8FIY - chains A and C of the 7 polymer chains in the assembly; structure by electron microscopy, 7.30 A resolution (low resolution: residue-level contacts below are approximate; hydrogen-bond / salt-bridge calls are withheld).

[Chain A]
Molecule: DNA-directed RNA polymerase subunit alpha
From: Escherichia coli K-12
Notes: EC 2.7.7.6
Reference sequence: P0A7Z4 (RPOA_ECOLI); numbering as in UniProt (aligned over 1-329)
Amino-acid sequence (329 residues; row label = number of the first residue in the row):
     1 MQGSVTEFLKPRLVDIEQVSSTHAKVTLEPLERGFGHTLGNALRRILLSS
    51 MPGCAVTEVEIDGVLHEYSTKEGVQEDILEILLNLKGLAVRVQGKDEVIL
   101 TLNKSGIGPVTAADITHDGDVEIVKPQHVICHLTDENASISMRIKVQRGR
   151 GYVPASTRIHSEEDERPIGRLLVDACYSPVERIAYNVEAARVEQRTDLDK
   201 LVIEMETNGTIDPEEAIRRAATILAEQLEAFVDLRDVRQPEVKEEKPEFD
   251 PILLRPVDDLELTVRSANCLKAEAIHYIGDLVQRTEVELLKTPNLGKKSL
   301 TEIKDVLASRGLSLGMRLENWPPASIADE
Disordered / not traced: 1-6, 235-329
Swiss-Prot annotation at these positions:
  - region: Glu-162 to Glu-165 (Required for interaction with Crp at class II promoters)
  - modified residue: Arg-265 (ADP-ribosylarginine), Lys-297 (N6-acetyllysine), Lys-298 (N6-acetyllysine)
  - mutagenesis: Arg-45 (R45C: In rpoA112; temperature-sensitive, blocks RNA polymerase assembly), Glu-162 to Glu-165 (5-fold decrease in CRP-class II promoter-dependent transcription), Glu-165 (E165K: 5-fold decrease in CRP-class II promoter-dependent transcription), Arg-191 (R191C: In rpoA101; temperature-sensitive)

[Chain C]
Molecule: DNA-directed RNA polymerase subunit beta
From: Escherichia coli K-12
Notes: EC 2.7.7.6
Reference sequence: P0A8V2 (RPOB_ECOLI); numbering as in UniProt (aligned over 1-1342)
Amino-acid sequence (1342 residues; numbered 1 to 1342; the number before each row is that of its first residue):
     1 MVYSYTEKKRIRKDFGKRPQVLDVPYLLSIQLDSFQKFIEQDPEGQYGLE
    51 AAFRSVFPIQSYSGNSELQYVSYRLGEPVFDVQECQIRGVTYSAPLRVKL
   101 RLVIYEREAPEGTVKDIKEQEVYMGEIPLMTDNGTFVINGTERVIVSQLH
   151 RSPGVFFDSDKGKTHSSGKVLYNARIIPYRGSWLDFEFDPKDNLFVRIDR
   201 RRKLPATIILRALNYTTEQILDLFFEKVIFEIRDNKLQMELVPERLRGET
   251 ASFDIEANGKVYVEKGRRITARHIRQLEKDDVKLIEVPVEYIAGKVVAKD
   301 YIDESTGELICAANMELSLDLLAKLSQSGHKRIETLFTNDLDHGPYISET
   351 LRVDPTNDRLSALVEIYRMMRPGEPPTREAAESLFENLFFSEDRYDLSAV
   401 GRMKFNRSLLREEIEGSGILSKDDIIDVMKKLIDIRNGKGEVDDIDHLGN
   451 RRIRSVGEMAENQFRVGLVRVERAVKERLSLGDLDTLMPQDMINAKPISA
   501 AVKEFFGSSQLSQFMDQNNPLSEITHKRRISALGPGGLTRERAGFEVRDV
   551 HPTHYGRVCPIETPEGPNIGLINSLSVYAQTNEYGFLETPYRKVTDGVVT
   601 DEIHYLSAIEEGNYVIAQANSNLDEEGHFVEDLVTCRSKGESSLFSRDQV
   651 DYMDVSTQQVVSVGASLIPFLEHDDANRALMGANMQRQAVPTLRADKPLV
   701 GTGMERAVAVDSGVTAVAKRGGVVQYVDASRIVIKVNEDEMYPGEAGIDI
   751 YNLTKYTRSNQNTCINQMPCVSLGEPVERGDVLADGPSTDLGELALGQNM
   801 RVAFMPWNGYNFEDSILVSERVVQEDRFTTIHIQELACVSRDTKLGPEEI
   851 TADIPNVGEAALSKLDESGIVYIGAEVTGGDILVGKVTPKGETQLTPEEK
   901 LLRAIFGEKASDVKDSSLRVPNGVSGTVIDVQVFTRDGVEKDKRALEIEE
   951 MQLKQAKKDLSEELQILEAGLFSRIRAVLVAGGVEAEKLDKLPRDRWLEL
  1001 GLTDEEKQNQLEQLAEQYDELKHEFEKKLEAKRRKITQGDDLAPGVLKIV
  1051 KVYLAVKRRIQPGDKMAGRHGNKGVISKINPIEDMPYDENGTPVDIVLNP
  1101 LGVPSRMNIGQILETHLGMAAKGIGDKINAMLKQQQEVAKLREFIQRAYD
  1151 LGADVRQKVDLSTFSDEEVMRLAENLRKGMPIATPVFDGAKEAEIKELLK
  1201 LGDLPTSGQIRLYDGRTGEQFERPVTVGYMYMLKLNHLVDDKMHARSTGS
  1251 YSLVTQQPLGGKAQFGGQRFGEMEVWALEAYGAAYTLQEMLTVKSDDVNG
  1301 RTKMYKNIVDGNHQMEPGMPESFNVLLKEIRSLGINIELEDE
Disordered / not traced: 1, 891-912
Swiss-Prot annotation at these positions:
  - modified residue (N6-acetyllysine): Lys-1022, Lys-1200
  - mutagenesis: Ile-561 (I561S: Resistant to antibiotics salinamide A and B), Ile-569 (I569S: Resistant to antibiotics salinamide A and B), Ala-665 (A665E: Resistant to antibiotics salinamide A and B), Asp-675 (D675A/G: Resistant to antibiotics salinamide A and B), Asn-677 (N677H/K: Resistant to antibiotics salinamide A and B), Leu-680 (L680M: Resistant to antibiotics salinamide A and B), Glu-813 (E813K: Disrupts the enzyme's active center)

[How chain A and chain C interact]
Pairs across the interface (42):
  His-37(A) with Tyr-1213(C); Gly-1218(C)
  Asn-41(A) with Thr-1217(C)
  Arg-44(A) with Glu-1083(C)
  Arg-45(A) with Glu-1083(C); Gly-1215(C); Arg-1216(C)
  Leu-48(A) with Glu-1083(C); Tyr-1087(C)
  Leu-65(A) with Ile-873(C); Gly-874(C)
  His-66(A) with Ile-873(C); Gly-874(C)
  Glu-67(A) with Lys-1057(C)
  Tyr-68(A) with Tyr-756(C); Cys-764(C); Ile-831(C); Ile-833(C); Ile-929(C)
  Glu-72(A) with Asp-728(C); Ala-729(C); Ser-730(C); Lys-755(C)
  Val-74(A) with Ala-729(C)
  Gln-75(A) with Met-768(C); Pro-769(C)
  Glu-80(A) with Arg-694(C)
  Lys-86(A) with Gln-824(C)
  Thr-134(A) with Tyr-726(C); Val-727(C)
  Asp-135(A) with Tyr-726(C); Asp-728(C)
  Tyr-152(A) with Gln-824(C)
  Ser-156(A) with Arg-1059(C)
  Ile-168(A) with Ser-863(C)
  Asp-174(A) with Asp-826(C)
  Cys-176(A) with Gln-824(C)
  Glu-181(A) with Pro-1093(C)
  Arg-182(A) with Tyr-1087(C); Asn-1090(C); Gly-1091(C)
  Tyr-185(A) with Tyr-1213(C)
Interface residues without a listed pair, chain A (29 interface residues in all): Glu-76, Leu-79, Leu-83, His-132, Ala-184
Interface residues without a listed pair, chain C (34 interface residues in all): Leu-693, Leu-773, Thr-1092

[Summary]
29 residues of chain A and 34 residues of chain C are in contact. UniProt lists 6 mutagenesis sites on chain
A; 7 mutagenesis sites on chain C.
Chain A is DNA-directed RNA polymerase subunit alpha and chain C is DNA-directed RNA polymerase subunit beta,
both from Escherichia coli K-12; the structure, Cryo-EM structure of E. coli RNA polymerase Elongation complex
in the Transcription-Translation Complex (RNAP in an ..., was determined by electron microscopy together with
8FIX from the same study.
